PDB entry 6W1S | electron microscopy, 4.02 A resolution (low resolution: residue-level contacts below are approximate; hydrogen-bond / salt-bridge calls are withheld) | chains K and T of the 25 polymer chains in the assembly

[Chain K]
Name: Mediator of RNA polymerase II transcription subunit 16
From: Mus musculus
UniProtKB: Q6PGF3 (MED16_MOUSE); numbering as in UniProt (aligned over 1-828)
Chain sequence (828 residues; numbered 1 to 828; the number before each row is that of its first residue):
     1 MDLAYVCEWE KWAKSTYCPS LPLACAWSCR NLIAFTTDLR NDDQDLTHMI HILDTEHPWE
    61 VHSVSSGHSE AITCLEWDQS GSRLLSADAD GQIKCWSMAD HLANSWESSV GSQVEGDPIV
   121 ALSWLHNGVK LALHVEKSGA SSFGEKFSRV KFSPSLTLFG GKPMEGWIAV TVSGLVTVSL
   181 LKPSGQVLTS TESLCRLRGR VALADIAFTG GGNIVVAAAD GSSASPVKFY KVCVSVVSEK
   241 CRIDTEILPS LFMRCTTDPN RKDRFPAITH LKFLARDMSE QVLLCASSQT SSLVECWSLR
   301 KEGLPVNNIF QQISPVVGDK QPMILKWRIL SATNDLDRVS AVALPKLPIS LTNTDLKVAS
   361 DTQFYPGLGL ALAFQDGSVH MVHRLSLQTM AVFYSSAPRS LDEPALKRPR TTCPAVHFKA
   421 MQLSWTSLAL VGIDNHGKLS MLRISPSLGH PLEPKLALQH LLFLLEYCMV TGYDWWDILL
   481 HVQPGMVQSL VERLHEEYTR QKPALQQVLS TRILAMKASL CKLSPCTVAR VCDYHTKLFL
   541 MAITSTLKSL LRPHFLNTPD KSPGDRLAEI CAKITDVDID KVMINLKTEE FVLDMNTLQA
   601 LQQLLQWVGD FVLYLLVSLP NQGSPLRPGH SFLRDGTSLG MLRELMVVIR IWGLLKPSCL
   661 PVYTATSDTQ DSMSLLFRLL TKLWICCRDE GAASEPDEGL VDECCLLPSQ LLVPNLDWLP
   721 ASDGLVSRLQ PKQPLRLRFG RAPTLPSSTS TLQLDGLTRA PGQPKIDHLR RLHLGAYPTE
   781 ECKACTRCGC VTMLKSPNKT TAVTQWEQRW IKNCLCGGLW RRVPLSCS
Disordered / not traced: 1-2, 41-46, 160, 287-289, 313-320, 346-351, 396-418, 525-529, 669-670, 695-719, 763-771, 826-828

[Chain T]
Name: Mediator of RNA polymerase II transcription subunit 25
From: Mus musculus
UniProtKB: Q8VCB2 (MED25_MOUSE); residue numbers follow UniProt; this construct covers 15-216
Chain sequence (202 residues; row label = number of the first residue in the row):
    15 VADVVFVIEG TANLGPYFEE LRKHYLLPAI EYFNGGPPAE TDFGGDYGGT QYSLVVFNTV
    75 DCAPESYVQC HAPTSSAYEF VTWLDGIKFM GGGGESCSLI AEGLSTALQL FDDFKKMREQ
   135 IGQTHRVCLL ICNSPPYLLP AVESTTYSGC TTESLVQKIG ERGIHFSIVS PRKLPALRLL
   195 FEKAAPPALL EPLQQPADVS QD
Disordered / not traced: 53-55, 105-109, 135-136

[Interface between chain K and chain T]
Residue-residue contacts (24; chain K residue first):
  R149(K) with E157(T)
  L158(K) with P87(T)
  F159(K) with P87(T); L124(T); D127(T); F128(T)
  G161(K) with C84(T); T120(T)
  K162(K) with C84(T)
  S184(K) with H85(T)
  T471(K) with P78(T)
  A504(K) with L153(T)
  V508(K) with C111(T)
  P553(K) with K187(T)
  H554(K) with Y31(T)
  F555(K) with K187(T)
  L556(K) with R186(T); K187(T)
  T804(K) with P30(T)
  Q805(K) with P30(T)
  Q808(K) with F103(T); M104(T)
  R809(K) with D75(T)
  K812(K) with C76(T)
Also at the interface, not in a pair above, chain K (29 interface residues in all): R30, Q79, P163, G472, Q507, R512, N557, P559, P563, R566, N813
Also at the interface, not in a pair above, chain T (26 interface residues in all): V74, E79, V82, Y151, S158, L188, A190

[In short]
Chain K and chain T form an interface of 29 and 26 residues respectively.
Chain K is Mediator of RNA polymerase II transcription subunit 16 and chain T is Mediator of RNA polymerase II
transcription subunit 25, both from Mus musculus; the structure, Atomic model of the mammalian Mediator
complex, was determined by electron microscopy.
